PDB entry 8XAX | electron microscopy, 2.92 A resolution | chains B and C of the 20 polymer chains in the assembly

[Chain B (and C)]
Molecule: ATP-binding protein
Source organism: Escherichia coli
Notes: chain C of this document is another copy of the same molecule, construct and numbering; everything in this record applies to it too
UniProtKB: A0A9X9SUP5 (A0A9X9SUP5_ECOLX); residues 1-571 here = UniProt positions 1-571
Chain sequence (571 residues; numbered 1 to 571; the number before each row is that of its first residue):
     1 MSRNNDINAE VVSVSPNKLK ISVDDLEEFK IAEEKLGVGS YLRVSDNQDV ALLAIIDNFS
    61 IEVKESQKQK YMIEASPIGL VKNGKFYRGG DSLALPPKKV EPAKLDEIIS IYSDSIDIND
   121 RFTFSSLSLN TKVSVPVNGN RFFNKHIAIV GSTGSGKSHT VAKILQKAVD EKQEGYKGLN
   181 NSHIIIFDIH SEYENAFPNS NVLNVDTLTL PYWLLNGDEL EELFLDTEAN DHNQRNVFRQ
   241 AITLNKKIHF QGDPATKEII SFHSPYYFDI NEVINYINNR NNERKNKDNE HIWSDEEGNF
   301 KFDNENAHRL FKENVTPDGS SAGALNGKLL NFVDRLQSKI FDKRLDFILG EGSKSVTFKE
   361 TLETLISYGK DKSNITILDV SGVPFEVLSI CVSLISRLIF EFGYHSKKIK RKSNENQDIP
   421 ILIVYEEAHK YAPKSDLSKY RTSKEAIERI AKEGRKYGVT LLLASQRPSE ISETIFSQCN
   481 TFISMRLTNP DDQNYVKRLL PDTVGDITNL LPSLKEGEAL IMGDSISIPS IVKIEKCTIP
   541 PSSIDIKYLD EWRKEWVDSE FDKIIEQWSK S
Disordered / not traced: 1-4
Bound ions: Mg2+: Ser158 (together with AMP-PNP)
Ligand contacts: AMP-PNP (ANP; phosphoaminophosphonic acid-adenylate ester): Ser152, Thr153, Gly154, Ser155, Gly156, Lys157, Ser158, His159, Glu427, Gln466, Glu516, Gly517, Lys533, Ile534, Glu535, Lys536, Ser543, Asp545
From the paper describing this entry:
  - mutagenesis - K157A: decreased growth in response to phage lambda

[Interface between chain B and chain C]
Residue-residue contacts (173):
  Leu26(B) - Leu95(C)  hydrophobic
  Phe29(B) - Leu95(C)  hydrophobic
  Ala32(B) - Leu93(C)
  Val38(B) - Pro16(C)  hydrophobic
  Asn58(B) - Pro16(C)
  Phe59(B) - Val14(C)
  Phe59(B) - Ser15(C)
  Phe59(B) - Pro16(C)
  Phe59(B) - Leu93(C)  hydrophobic
  Ser60(B) - Val14(C)
  Ile61(B) - Val12(C)
  Ile61(B) - Ser13(C)
  Ile61(B) - Val14(C)  hydrogen bond (backbone-backbone)
  Ile61(B) - Leu93(C)  hydrophobic
  Ile61(B) - Leu95(C)  hydrophobic
  Ile61(B) - Pro96(C)
  Glu62(B) - Val12(C)
  Glu62(B) - Ser13(C)
  Val63(B) - Val12(C)  hydrogen bond (backbone-backbone)
  Val63(B) - Pro96(C)
  Gln69(B) - Pro96(C)
  Tyr71(B) - Leu93(C)
  Ser152(B) - Ser477(C)
  Ser152(B) - Gln478(C)
  Thr153(B) - Lys145(C)  hydrogen bond (backbone-side chain)
  Thr153(B) - Arg455(C)
  Thr153(B) - Gln478(C)
  Gly154(B) - Lys145(C)
  Gly154(B) - Arg455(C)
  Ile189(B) - Tyr457(C)
  His190(B) - Glu453(C)
  His190(B) - Lys456(C)
  His190(B) - Tyr457(C)  hydrogen bond
  Glu192(B) - Lys456(C)
  Asp226(B) - His232(C)
  Thr227(B) - His232(C)
  Glu228(B) - Asn230(C)
  Asn281(B) - Asn289(C)  hydrogen bond (backbone-side chain)
  Asn282(B) - Asp288(C)
  Asn282(B) - Asn289(C)
  Asn326(B) - Asn289(C)  hydrogen bond
  Gly327(B) - Lys285(C)
  Gly327(B) - Asn289(C)
  Leu330(B) - Lys285(C)
  Leu330(B) - Asn289(C)
  Leu330(B) - Ala324(C)  hydrophobic
  Asn331(B) - Asn233(C)
  Asn331(B) - Ala324(C)  hydrogen bond (side chain-backbone)
  Asn331(B) - Leu325(C)
  Asp334(B) - Asn236(C)  hydrogen bond (backbone-side chain)
  Asp334(B) - Arg280(C)  salt bridge
  Arg335(B) - His232(C)
  Arg335(B) - Asn233(C)  hydrogen bond
  Arg335(B) - Asn236(C)
  Ser338(B) - Asn236(C)
  Lys343(B) - Glu258(C)
  Arg344(B) - His263(C)
  Ser381(B) - Tyr404(C)
  Gly382(B) - Tyr404(C)  hydrogen bond (backbone-side chain)
  Pro384(B) - His263(C)
  Glu386(B) - Asp218(C)
  His429(B) - Lys452(C)
  His429(B) - Glu453(C)  salt bridge
  Lys430(B) - Glu453(C)
  Gln466(B) - Lys452(C)  hydrogen bond (side chain-backbone)
  Arg467(B) - Thr474(C)  hydrogen bond
  Arg467(B) - Ser477(C)
  Arg467(B) - Gln478(C)
  Glu470(B) - Lys452(C)  salt bridge
  Glu470(B) - Thr474(C)  hydrogen bond
  Arg486(B) - Asn480(C)
  Arg486(B) - Asp524(C)  salt bridge
  Thr488(B) - Ser477(C)
  Thr488(B) - Leu499(C)
  Asn489(B) - Glu473(C)  hydrogen bond (side chain-backbone)
  Asn489(B) - Ser477(C)
  Pro490(B) - Tyr495(C)  hydrophobic
  Pro490(B) - Arg498(C)
  Gln493(B) - Arg498(C)  hydrogen bond
  Asn494(B) - Arg498(C)
  Glu516(B) - Arg141(C)  salt bridge
  Ser542(B) - Lys407(C)
  Ser542(B) - Arg411(C)
  Ser543(B) - Arg455(C)  hydrogen bond
  Ser543(B) - Lys456(C)
  Asp545(B) - Asn144(C)  hydrogen bond
  Asp545(B) - Arg455(C)  salt bridge
  Ile546(B) - Asn144(C)
  Ile546(B) - Gln417(C)
  Ile546(B) - Gly458(C)
  Lys547(B) - Asn140(C)
  Tyr548(B) - Asn140(C)
  Tyr548(B) - Phe143(C)  hydrophobic
  Tyr548(B) - Asn144(C)
  Tyr548(B) - Pro420(C)
  Tyr548(B) - Ile421(C)  hydrogen bond (side chain-backbone)
  Tyr548(B) - Leu422(C)
  Tyr548(B) - Gly458(C)  hydrogen bond (side chain-backbone)
  Tyr548(B) - Thr460(C)  hydrogen bond
  Leu549(B) - Asp120(C)
  Leu549(B) - Arg121(C)
  Leu549(B) - Phe122(C)  hydrophobic
  Leu549(B) - Gly139(C)
  Leu549(B) - Asn140(C)  hydrogen bond (backbone-side chain)
  Leu549(B) - Glu171(C)
  Asp550(B) - Asp120(C)
  Asp550(B) - Asn140(C)  hydrogen bond (backbone-side chain)
  Glu551(B) - Asn181(C)  hydrogen bond (backbone-side chain)
  Glu551(B) - Asp418(C)
  Glu551(B) - Pro420(C)
  Trp552(B) - Ala168(C)  hydrophobic
  Trp552(B) - Glu171(C)
  Trp552(B) - Asn180(C)  hydrogen bond (backbone-side chain)
  Trp552(B) - Asn181(C)  hydrogen bond (backbone-backbone)
  Trp552(B) - Ser182(C)
  Trp552(B) - His183(C)
  Trp552(B) - Ile184(C)  hydrophobic
  Trp552(B) - Pro420(C)  hydrogen bond (side chain-backbone)
  Arg553(B) - Asn119(C)  hydrogen bond (side chain-backbone)
  Arg553(B) - Arg121(C)
  Arg553(B) - Glu171(C)  salt bridge
  Arg553(B) - Gln173(C)  hydrogen bond (backbone-backbone)
  Arg553(B) - Tyr176(C)  hydrogen bond (backbone-side chain)
  Lys554(B) - Tyr176(C)  hydrogen bond (backbone-side chain)
  Lys554(B) - Asn180(C)
  Lys554(B) - Asn181(C)  hydrogen bond (backbone-backbone)
  Glu555(B) - Tyr176(C)
  Glu555(B) - Leu179(C)
  Glu555(B) - Asn181(C)
  Trp556(B) - Leu179(C)  hydrogen bond (backbone-backbone)
  Trp556(B) - Asn180(C)
  Trp556(B) - Asn181(C)
  Trp556(B) - Ser182(C)
  Trp556(B) - His183(C)
  Trp556(B) - Ile366(C)
  Trp556(B) - Ser367(C)
  Trp556(B) - Tyr368(C)
  Trp556(B) - Lys372(C)
  Trp556(B) - Ser373(C)
  Trp556(B) - Asn374(C)
  Val557(B) - Asn181(C)  hydrogen bond (backbone-side chain)
  Val557(B) - Tyr368(C)  hydrogen bond (backbone-side chain)
  Val557(B) - Ile419(C)  hydrophobic
  Ser559(B) - Tyr368(C)
  Phe561(B) - Leu362(C)  hydrophobic
  Phe561(B) - Ile366(C)  hydrophobic
  Phe561(B) - Tyr368(C)  hydrophobic
  Phe561(B) - Phe402(C)  hydrophobic
  Asp562(B) - Lys359(C)
  Lys563(B) - Ile409(C)
  Ile564(B) - Phe402(C)  hydrophobic
  Ile564(B) - His405(C)
  Ile564(B) - Ser406(C)
  Ile565(B) - Phe358(C)  hydrophobic
  Ile565(B) - Lys359(C)
  Ile565(B) - Leu362(C)  hydrophobic
  Gln567(B) - His405(C)
  Gln567(B) - Lys408(C)
  Gln567(B) - Ile409(C)
  Gln567(B) - Lys412(C)
  Trp568(B) - Phe358(C)  hydrophobic
  Trp568(B) - Leu362(C)  hydrophobic
  Trp568(B) - Leu398(C)
  Trp568(B) - Glu401(C)
  Trp568(B) - Phe402(C)  hydrophobic
  Trp568(B) - His405(C)
  Ser569(B) - Ser264(C)
  Ser569(B) - Pro265(C)
  Ser569(B) - Tyr266(C)
  Lys570(B) - Thr256(C)
  Lys570(B) - Ile259(C)
  Ser571(B) - His263(C)
  Ser571(B) - His405(C)
Other interface residues (no listed pair), chain B (82 interface residues in all): Glu33, Phe341, Glu427, Leu437, Asn509, Pro512, Ser513, Ile544
Other interface residues (no listed pair), chain C (103 interface residues in all): Val11, Asp91, Pro97, Lys172, Arg239, Gln240, His291, Asn304, Glu363, Arg397, Asn416, Arg441, Val459, Pro501, Asp502

[Summary]
The interface between chain B and chain C involves 82 residues on one side and 103 on the other; the contacts
include 34 hydrogen bonds and 7 salt bridges. Polar contacts include Asp334(B)-Arg280(C), His429(B)-Glu453(C)
and Glu470(B)-Lys452(C). Chain B binds AMP-PNP. The paper reports that K157A of chain B reduces growth in
response to phage lambda.
Both chains are ATP-binding protein (Escherichia coli). Entry 8XAX (Cryo-EM structure of an anti-phage defense
complex bound to AMPPNP and DNA at state 2) was determined by electron microscopy, deposited together with
8XAU, 8XAV, 8XAW and 8XAY.
